PDB entry 6ZU5 | electron microscopy, 2.90 A resolution | chains L50 and LN0 of the 74 polymer chains in the assembly

== Chain L50 ==
Molecule: 25S rRNA
Source organism: Paranosema locustae
Sequence (2639 nucleotides; numbered 1 to 2639; the number before each row is that of its first residue):
     1 ACACACCCCG GUGGGGGAUC CCUCGGCCUG CGCGCCGGGC AAGGACGCGG ACGCACGCGA
    61 UAGACGGCAC GAUCCUCAGA CACGACUGCC GGUCUCCGAC AGCGGCGCAG CCGCAGACAA
   121 CCCCCCGGAC UUAAGCAUAU CACUAGGGGG CGGAGAAGAA ACCAACAGGG AUUCCUGCAG
   181 UAGCGGCGAG CGAACAGGGA CGAGCCCGCA UGGCAAUCGG CAUCGCCGAG UUGUGACAGC
   241 GCACCGCGAA CGCCCCGGAC AGGGCGGCCA CAGAGGGCGA CAGCCCCGUA GCAGCGCGCA
   301 GCGGAGCGAG UAGCGCUGCU UGGUCAUGCA GCGCGAAGCG GUGGUGGCGC CAUCGAAGGC
   361 UAAAUACGCC GCAGGACCGA UAGCGCACAA GUACCGCGAG GGGACGGCGA CGAGCAGCCC
   421 GCAGGGGCGG CGAAAGCGUG AAACCACCGG GGCGCCCACU UGUGGGCCCC GUCUUGAAAC
   481 ACGGACCAAG GAGUGCAUGU GCGCAGCGAG UCCGCUCCGC GGCGCAGCGA AGGCCAUCGA
   541 GCUGCGCACA UGCGACCCGA UAGGCAGUGA ACUACGCCUG GGCAGGGCGA AGCCCGCGGA
   601 AACGCAGGUG GAGGCCCCGA GCCGUUCUGA CGUGCAAUUC GAUGGCGCGA CCUGGGCGUA
   661 GCGGCGAAAG ACCAAUCGAA CUGCCUGGUA GCUGGUUCCC UCCGAAAUGU CCCGCAGGAC
   721 AGCGGGCGCC CCGCAGGUCU GCCGCGUAGA GCAAUGGCGC GGCGUCCGGC AGCGCCGGCG
   781 CACCCCCAAA CUGCGAAGCG GCAGGGCGCG CGCAGCAGCG UGCGCGCGCA CAACUGCGGG
   841 CGCCUAGUGG GCCGCCGCUG GUAAGCAGCG CCGGCAAUGA GGACACAACC UCGUGCGCGG
   901 GCAAGGGACC CCAGCUGCGC ACACAGACGA AGGGCGCGGG CGCGUCGCGA CAGCAGGGCG
   961 GUGGCCAUAG AGGUCGGCAC CCGCUAAGAA CCGUGUUGCA ACGUACCUGC CGAACACGCC
  1021 CGCCCCGAAA AUGGACGGUG CUCAGCGCAG CCCCGACCCC GCGCACGCAC AGCGUGGUAG
  1081 GAGGGCGCGC CGGCGCCGCA GAAGCGCAUG CGUGCGCAUG CGUGGAGGCA CCCGCGGCGC
  1141 AGAUCUUGGU GGCAGUAGCA CACUCGGGCG CGAGCCCCGA GGGCCGGGAG ACGGGUUCUU
  1201 CCGCCAGGCC GCUCCGCGGA AGGUGAGCCG GGUCCUAAGG ACGCGCUGGC CCGCAACCGA
  1261 CAGGCAAGCG GGCACACAUU CCCGCGCCGU GUGCCAUGCG GCAACGCACC GUGCGCGGCC
  1321 GGGCGCAGGG CUGGCGCCGG GGGCCCUCCU CCCCCGCAAA GCGGCCCGCC UGCGGACUCU
  1381 UGCAGCACGA GGCAGCCCGC GCCGCGUGGC GGGGCCGUCG CCGCGCGCCA GGACUCGCCC
  1441 CCCGUGAAGC CCCGCGCACG CACACACACG CCCGUACCAA UCCGCACCAG GGCUCCAGGG
  1501 CGCGCACCCC ACGGCCAGGG CCCACGCAGG UUUGGGAAUU CGGCAAGCUG GAUCCGCAAC
  1561 CUCGGGACAA GGAUUGGCUC CGGGCGCCGG AGCUGUCGCU UCCAAGGGGA AUCCGACUGU
  1621 UUAGUAAAAA CAUAGCCUUG CGCCGCACGC AAGGUGAAUU CUGCCCAGUG CCCGGGACGU
  1681 CACGCCGGCG CGACCCGCGC ACGCACGGGU CAACGGCGGG AGUAACUAUG ACUCUCUUAA
  1741 GGUAGCCAAA CGCCUCGUCA UCUAAUUAGU GACGCGCAUG AAUGGAGCAA CGAGAUUCCC
  1801 ACUGUCCCUA CCUGCUCCCC AGCGAACCCA CUGCCAAGGG AACGGGCUUG GCGCAGUCAG
  1861 CGGGGAAAGA AGACCCUGUU GAGCUUGACU CUAGUGUGGG GCCGCGGCGC GCCGCGCCGG
  1921 CGUAGGCAGG UGGGAGGUGC GCCGUGAGUG AAAGACCACU GCGCGCGCGC GCGCCCGCUU
  1981 CGCGCAGCAA CGCCCCCAGA UGGGGAGUUU GGCUGGGGCG GCACGUCUGC UAGACCCCAA
  2041 CGCAGACGUC CUACGGUGGG CUCAGCGCGG ACAGAACCCG CGCGUCGAGC ACAAGGGCAA
  2101 ACGCCCGCCU CACGGCGCCC CCCCGGGUGC CGGCGGGAAA CCGGGGCCUA GCGAUCCCUC
  2161 GCGCAUGCAC GCCGCGUCGC GGGGGUGGCU GAAAAGUUAC CACAGGGAUA ACUGGCUUGU
  2221 GGCGGCCAAG CGUCCGCAGC GACGCCGCUU UUUGAUUCUU CGAUGUCGGC UCUUCCUAGC
  2281 AUGGCGUGGC AGCGCGCGCC AAGUGUUGGA UUGUUCACCC ACUGACAGGG AACGUGAGCU
  2341 GGGUUUAGAC CGUCGUGAGA CAGGUUAGUU UUACCCUACU GAGCGCGGAC ACACCGGGCA
  2401 GCGCGGGCUA GUACGAGAGG AACGCCCGUG CGGGGCCGCU GGUCCGCGCC UGUCCGACAG
  2461 GGCAGGUGCG CCGCUACGCC CCGUGCGUGU ACGGCUGGAC GCCUCUAAGC CGGAGCCGCC
  2521 CCCCCGUGUG UCUAAACCCC UGGUUUCCGC CCCCCGCGAC CACGACGCGG CCGGGGGCUG
  2581 GUGCUGUGCG CGUGCGAGCU CUGCGAGCCG CUGAGGCUUC CAGACCCCUG CGGGGUGUU
Disordered / not traced: 1-3, 771-773, 943-1016, 1357-1360, 1406-1425, 1676-1678, 1909-1973, 2385-2386, 2500-2501, 2538-2542, 2593, 2601-2602
Metal / ion sites: Mg2+ site 1 near C21 (its only coordinating residue here); Mg2+ site 2 near A41 (its only coordinating residue here); Mg2+ site 3 near U61 (its only coordinating residue here); Mg2+ site 4: C65, G66; Mg2+ site 5: G128, C565 (shared with Thr-80(LN0), Arg-81(LN0) of chain LN0); Mg2+ site 6: G135, C136, G1881; Mg2+ site 7: G135, C136; Mg2+ site 8 near C143 (its only coordinating residue here); Mg2+ site 9 near A156 (its only coordinating residue here); Mg2+ site 10 near G208 (its only coordinating residue here); Mg2+ site 11 near A249 (its only coordinating residue here); Mg2+ site 12 near G318 (its only coordinating residue here); 100 more Mg2+ sites not listed

== Chain LN0 ==
Molecule: eL15
Source organism: Paranosema locustae
Sequence (204 residues; numbered 1 to 204; the number before each row is that of its first residue):
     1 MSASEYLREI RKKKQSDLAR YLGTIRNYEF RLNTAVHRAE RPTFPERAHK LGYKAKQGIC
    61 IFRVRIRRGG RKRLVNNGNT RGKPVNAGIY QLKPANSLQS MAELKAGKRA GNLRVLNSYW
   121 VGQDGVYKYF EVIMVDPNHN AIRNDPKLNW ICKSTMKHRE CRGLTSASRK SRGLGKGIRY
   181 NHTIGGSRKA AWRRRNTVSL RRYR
Disordered / not traced: 1
Metal / ion sites: Mg2+: Thr-80, Arg-81 (shared with G128(L50), C565(L50) of chain L50)

== How chain L50 and chain LN0 interact ==
Pairs across the interface - 279 pairs, chain L50 then chain LN0:
  C103(L50) with Arg-109(LN0), hydrogen bond to the sugar
  G104(L50) with Phe-62(LN0), phosphate contact; Arg-109(LN0), salt bridge to the phosphate; Ala-110(LN0), sugar contact; Asn-112(LN0), hydrogen bond to the sugar
  G105(L50) with Arg-38(LN0), salt bridge to the phosphate; Cys-60(LN0), hydrogen bond to the phosphate; Phe-62(LN0), phosphate contact; Asn-112(LN0), hydrogen bond to the sugar; Leu-113(LN0), sugar contact; Asp-136(LN0), hydrogen bond to the sugar
  C106(L50) with Arg-38(LN0), salt bridge to the phosphate; Gln-57(LN0), hydrogen bond to the phosphate; Gly-58(LN0), sugar contact; Cys-60(LN0), phosphate contact; His-139(LN0), hydrogen bond to the sugar
  G107(L50) with Gln-57(LN0), hydrogen bond to the phosphate
  C112(L50) with Asn-138(LN0), sugar contact
  G113(L50) with Asn-112(LN0), sugar contact; Asn-138(LN0), hydrogen bond to the sugar
  C114(L50) with Gly-111(LN0), sugar contact; Asn-112(LN0), sugar contact
  C122(L50) with Arg-193(LN0), salt bridge to the phosphate
  C123(L50) with Arg-162(LN0), hydrogen bond to the sugar; Arg-172(LN0), phosphate contact; Ser-187(LN0), hydrogen bond to the phosphate; Lys-189(LN0), phosphate contact; Ala-190(LN0), phosphate contact; Arg-193(LN0), salt bridge to the phosphate
  C124(L50) with Cys-161(LN0), sugar contact; Arg-162(LN0), sugar contact; Gly-163(LN0), sugar contact; Ser-171(LN0), phosphate contact; Arg-172(LN0), phosphate contact; Ser-187(LN0), phosphate contact
  C125(L50) with Ala-95(LN0), phosphate contact; Asn-96(LN0), phosphate contact; Ser-171(LN0), hydrogen bond to the phosphate
  C126(L50) with Ala-95(LN0), hydrogen bond to the phosphate
  G127(L50) with Arg-73(LN0), salt bridge to the phosphate
  G128(L50) with Asn-86(LN0), phosphate contact
  A129(L50) with Gly-82(LN0), phosphate contact; Lys-83(LN0), hydrogen bond to the phosphate; Asn-86(LN0), hydrogen bond to the phosphate
  C130(L50) with Lys-83(LN0), salt bridge to the phosphate
  U131(L50) with Lys-83(LN0), base contact
  U138(L50) with Pro-84(LN0), phosphate contact; Val-85(LN0), hydrogen bond to the phosphate
  A139(L50) with Val-85(LN0), phosphate contact
  U140(L50) with Lys-83(LN0), base contact
  C143(L50) with Arg-188(LN0), base contact; Trp-192(LN0), hydrogen bond to the phosphate
  U144(L50) with Lys-189(LN0), salt bridge to the phosphate; Trp-192(LN0), sugar contact
  G149(L50) with Cys-161(LN0), hydrogen bond to the base; Arg-162(LN0), base contact
  G150(L50) with Lys-157(LN0), hydrogen bond to the sugar; His-158(LN0), phosphate contact; Cys-161(LN0), sugar contact; Arg-162(LN0), hydrogen bond to the sugar
  C151(L50) with Ser-154(LN0), hydrogen bond to the sugar; Thr-155(LN0), sugar contact; Lys-157(LN0), phosphate contact; His-158(LN0), salt bridge to the phosphate; Arg-162(LN0), sugar contact
  G152(L50) with Ser-154(LN0), phosphate contact; Thr-155(LN0), sugar contact; Lys-157(LN0), salt bridge to the phosphate
  G155(L50) with Thr-155(LN0), phosphate contact
  A156(L50) with Thr-155(LN0), phosphate contact; Arg-162(LN0), salt bridge to the phosphate; Leu-164(LN0), phosphate contact; Arg-172(LN0), hydrogen bond to the phosphate; Gly-185(LN0), base contact; Gly-186(LN0), hydrogen bond to the sugar
  A157(L50) with Leu-164(LN0), phosphate contact; Arg-169(LN0), phosphate contact; Arg-172(LN0), salt bridge to the phosphate; Leu-174(LN0), sugar contact; Gly-186(LN0), sugar contact
  G158(L50) with Lys-176(LN0), phosphate contact
  A159(L50) with Lys-176(LN0), phosphate contact
  A160(L50) with Lys-176(LN0), base contact
  C162(L50) with Lys-176(LN0), sugar contact; Gly-177(LN0), phosphate contact
  C163(L50) with Gly-177(LN0), phosphate contact; Ile-178(LN0), hydrogen bond to the phosphate
  A171(L50) with Lys-176(LN0), hydrogen bond to the sugar
  U172(L50) with Lys-176(LN0), salt bridge to the phosphate
  U173(L50) with Ile-184(LN0), phosphate contact; Gly-185(LN0), hydrogen bond to the phosphate; Gly-186(LN0), phosphate contact
  C174(L50) with Gly-185(LN0), phosphate contact; Arg-194(LN0), salt bridge to the phosphate
  C175(L50) with Arg-194(LN0), phosphate contact
  U176(L50) with Ser-199(LN0), hydrogen bond to the phosphate; Arg-201(LN0), phosphate contact
  G177(L50) with Arg-201(LN0), salt bridge to the phosphate
  A193(L50) with Asn-181(LN0), sugar contact; Arg-195(LN0), hydrogen bond to the phosphate
  A194(L50) with Ile-178(LN0), sugar contact; Asn-181(LN0), sugar contact; Ile-184(LN0), sugar contact; Arg-194(LN0), salt bridge to the phosphate; Arg-195(LN0), salt bridge to the phosphate
  C207(L50) with Lys-54(LN0), hydrogen bond to the sugar
  G208(L50) with His-49(LN0), sugar contact; Lys-54(LN0), phosphate contact; Lys-147(LN0), salt bridge to the phosphate
  C209(L50) with Ser-2(LN0), base contact; Ser-4(LN0), phosphate contact; Glu-5(LN0), hydrogen bond to the base; His-49(LN0), salt bridge to the phosphate
  C218(L50) with Ala-141(LN0), sugar contact
  G219(L50) with Gln-57(LN0), sugar contact; His-139(LN0), sugar contact; Asn-140(LN0), phosphate contact; Ala-141(LN0), sugar contact; Asn-144(LN0), hydrogen bond to the phosphate
  G220(L50) with Asn-140(LN0), hydrogen bond to the phosphate
  G228(L50) with Gln-57(LN0), sugar contact
  A229(L50) with Gln-57(LN0), hydrogen bond to the sugar
  G230(L50) with Ala-55(LN0), sugar contact
  U232(L50) with Arg-41(LN0), base contact
  G233(L50) with His-49(LN0), salt bridge to the phosphate; Ala-55(LN0), sugar contact
  U234(L50) with His-49(LN0), salt bridge to the phosphate; Lys-54(LN0), phosphate contact; Ala-55(LN0), hydrogen bond to the phosphate; Lys-56(LN0), hydrogen bond to the phosphate
  G235(L50) with Lys-54(LN0), phosphate contact; Lys-56(LN0), salt bridge to the phosphate; Asp-145(LN0), phosphate contact; Lys-147(LN0), salt bridge to the phosphate
  A236(L50) with Asp-145(LN0), phosphate contact; Pro-146(LN0), phosphate contact; Lys-147(LN0), salt bridge to the phosphate
  C307(L50) with Lys-50(LN0), sugar contact
  G308(L50) with Arg-8(LN0), salt bridge to the phosphate; Arg-47(LN0), phosphate contact; Lys-50(LN0), hydrogen bond to the base
  A309(L50) with Arg-8(LN0), salt bridge to the phosphate; Arg-11(LN0), salt bridge to the phosphate; Lys-12(LN0), base contact; Lys-14(LN0), hydrogen bond to the sugar; Arg-47(LN0), salt bridge to the phosphate; Lys-50(LN0), phosphate contact
  G310(L50) with Arg-11(LN0), salt bridge to the phosphate; Lys-14(LN0), salt bridge to the phosphate; Gln-15(LN0), base contact; Arg-47(LN0), salt bridge to the phosphate; Trp-120(LN0), sugar contact; Gln-123(LN0), sugar contact
  U317(L50) with Gln-91(LN0), sugar contact; Lys-93(LN0), hydrogen bond to the sugar
  G318(L50) with Gln-91(LN0), sugar contact; Leu-92(LN0), sugar contact; Lys-93(LN0), hydrogen bond to the sugar
  U321(L50) with His-182(LN0), sugar contact
  G322(L50) with Asn-181(LN0), hydrogen bond to the base
  G323(L50) with Ile-178(LN0), hydrogen bond to the base; Arg-179(LN0), base contact; Asn-181(LN0), base contact; His-182(LN0), hydrogen bond to the base
  U327(L50) with Arg-179(LN0), salt bridge to the phosphate; His-182(LN0), hydrogen bond to the sugar
  G328(L50) with Gly-173(LN0), sugar contact; Arg-179(LN0), salt bridge to the phosphate; Tyr-180(LN0), phosphate contact; His-182(LN0), hydrogen bond to the sugar; Arg-188(LN0), sugar contact
  C329(L50) with Ala-95(LN0), hydrogen bond to the sugar; Lys-170(LN0), sugar contact; Ser-171(LN0), phosphate contact; Gly-173(LN0), sugar contact; Arg-188(LN0), sugar contact
  A330(L50) with Lys-93(LN0), sugar contact; Pro-94(LN0), hydrogen bond to the sugar; Ala-95(LN0), sugar contact; Asn-96(LN0), sugar contact; Ser-97(LN0), phosphate contact; Lys-170(LN0), phosphate contact; Ser-171(LN0), phosphate contact
  G331(L50) with Gly-69(LN0), hydrogen bond to the phosphate; Gly-70(LN0), hydrogen bond to the sugar; Lys-93(LN0), sugar contact; Ser-97(LN0), hydrogen bond to the phosphate; Leu-98(LN0), hydrogen bond to the phosphate
  C332(L50) with Arg-68(LN0), salt bridge to the phosphate; Gly-69(LN0), phosphate contact; Leu-98(LN0), phosphate contact; Lys-128(LN0), salt bridge to the phosphate
  G333(L50) with Arg-68(LN0), salt bridge to the phosphate
  G335(L50) with Gln-15(LN0), hydrogen bond to the phosphate
  A337(L50) with Arg-8(LN0), base contact
  U342(L50) with Arg-179(LN0), hydrogen bond to the phosphate
  G343(L50) with Arg-179(LN0), salt bridge to the phosphate
  G344(L50) with Ile-178(LN0), base contact
  U345(L50) with Ile-178(LN0), base contact; Arg-179(LN0), hydrogen bond to the base
  A357(L50) with Ser-166(LN0), phosphate contact; Lys-170(LN0), hydrogen bond to the phosphate
  G358(L50) with Arg-47(LN0), salt bridge to the phosphate; Lys-50(LN0), sugar contact; Leu-51(LN0), sugar contact; Asn-117(LN0), hydrogen bond to the sugar; Ser-166(LN0), hydrogen bond to the phosphate; Lys-170(LN0), salt bridge to the phosphate
  G359(L50) with Asn-117(LN0), phosphate contact; Trp-150(LN0), sugar contact; Arg-159(LN0), phosphate contact; Ser-166(LN0), phosphate contact; Arg-169(LN0), salt bridge to the phosphate
  C360(L50) with Trp-150(LN0), sugar contact; Lys-153(LN0), phosphate contact; Arg-159(LN0), salt bridge to the phosphate
  U361(L50) with Lys-153(LN0), salt bridge to the phosphate; Met-156(LN0), phosphate contact
  C496(L50) with Arg-204(LN0), hydrogen bond to the phosphate
  A497(L50) with Leu-200(LN0), sugar contact; Arg-204(LN0), salt bridge to the phosphate
  G514(L50) with Tyr-203(LN0), stacking on the base
  C515(L50) with Arg-201(LN0), salt bridge to the phosphate
  G564(L50) with Arg-81(LN0), salt bridge to the phosphate
  C565(L50) with Thr-80(LN0), phosphate contact; Arg-81(LN0), salt bridge to the phosphate
  C662(L50) with Asn-79(LN0), hydrogen bond to the sugar; Arg-81(LN0), salt bridge to the phosphate
  G663(L50) with Asn-76(LN0), hydrogen bond to the phosphate
  G1245(L50) with Thr-34(LN0), sugar contact; Arg-109(LN0), salt bridge to the phosphate
  C1246(L50) with Thr-34(LN0), phosphate contact; Ala-35(LN0), hydrogen bond to the phosphate; Arg-65(LN0), salt bridge to the phosphate
  U1247(L50) with Arg-65(LN0), salt bridge to the phosphate; Arg-67(LN0), salt bridge to the phosphate; Lys-105(LN0), base contact; Tyr-127(LN0), hydrogen bond to the phosphate
  G1248(L50) with Ile-66(LN0), phosphate contact; Arg-67(LN0), hydrogen bond to the phosphate; Arg-71(LN0), salt bridge to the phosphate; Lys-72(LN0), hydrogen bond to the base; Leu-74(LN0), base contact; Met-101(LN0), sugar contact; Lys-105(LN0), salt bridge to the phosphate
  G1249(L50) with Leu-74(LN0), base contact; Lys-105(LN0), phosphate contact
  C1891(L50) with Pro-84(LN0), sugar contact
  U1892(L50) with Ala-87(LN0), sugar contact
  A1893(L50) with Asn-77(LN0), sugar contact; Gly-78(LN0), sugar contact; Ile-89(LN0), sugar contact; Tyr-90(LN0), phosphate contact
  G1894(L50) with Tyr-90(LN0), hydrogen bond to the phosphate
  G1901(L50) with Gly-125(LN0), hydrogen bond to the base
  C1902(L50) with Asp-124(LN0), phosphate contact; Gly-125(LN0), hydrogen bond to the sugar
  C1903(L50) with Arg-20(LN0), base contact; Gly-23(LN0), base contact; Thr-24(LN0), hydrogen bond to the sugar; Asn-27(LN0), base contact
  C1981(L50) with Tyr-28(LN0), hydrogen bond to the phosphate; Arg-31(LN0), hydrogen bond to the phosphate
  G1982(L50) with Tyr-28(LN0), phosphate contact; Arg-31(LN0), salt bridge to the phosphate
  C1994(L50) with Arg-67(LN0), hydrogen bond to the sugar; Val-126(LN0), base contact
  C1995(L50) with Arg-68(LN0), sugar contact; Gly-69(LN0), phosphate contact; Gly-70(LN0), phosphate contact
  C1996(L50) with Gly-69(LN0), phosphate contact; Gly-70(LN0), hydrogen bond to the phosphate
  C1997(L50) with Gln-91(LN0), hydrogen bond to the phosphate; Lys-93(LN0), salt bridge to the phosphate
  A1998(L50) with Gln-91(LN0), hydrogen bond to the phosphate
  A2006(L50) with Asn-79(LN0), sugar contact; Gly-82(LN0), hydrogen bond to the sugar
  G2007(L50) with Gly-82(LN0), sugar contact; Pro-84(LN0), sugar contact
Interface residues without a listed pair, chain L50 (128 interface residues in all): G37, A137, A142, A145, G153, A161, A164, G192, C195, C237, G338, C1993, G2004, G2005
Interface residues without a listed pair, chain LN0 (136 interface residues in all): Ala-19, Leu-32, Asn-33, Pro-45, Tyr-53, Thr-165, Thr-183, Asn-196, Arg-202

== Overview ==
128 residues of chain L50 face 136 of chain LN0 across their interface, with 74 hydrogen bonds, 55 salt
bridges and 1 aromatic stacking contact. Polar pairs include G149(L50)/Cys-161(LN0), C209(L50)/Glu-5(LN0) and
G308(L50)/Lys-50(LN0). The Mg2+ site 4 is built by C65(L50) and G66(L50).
Chain L50 is 25S rRNA and chain LN0 is eL15, both from Paranosema locustae; the structure, Structure of the
Paranosema locustae ribosome in complex with Lso2, was determined by electron microscopy.
